1TKG - chain A; structure by X-ray diffraction, 1.50 A resolution.

[Chain A]
Name: Threonyl-tRNA synthetase
Source organism: Escherichia coli
Notes: EC 6.1.1.3; fragment: Domains N1 and N2 (residues 1-224)
UniProtKB: P0A8M3 (SYT_ECOLI); residue numbers follow UniProt; this construct covers 1-224
Sequence (224 residues; each row starts with the number of its first residue):
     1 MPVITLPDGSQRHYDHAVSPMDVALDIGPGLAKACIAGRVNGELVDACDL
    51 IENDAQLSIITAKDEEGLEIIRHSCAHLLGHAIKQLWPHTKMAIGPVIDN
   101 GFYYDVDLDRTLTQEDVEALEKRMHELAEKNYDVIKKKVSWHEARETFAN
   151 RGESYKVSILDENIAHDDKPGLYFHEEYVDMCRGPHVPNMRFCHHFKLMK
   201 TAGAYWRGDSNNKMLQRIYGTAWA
Ligand contacts: 5'-O-(N-(L-seryl)-sulfamoyl)adenosine (SSA): His73, Ala76, His77, Ala93, Ile94, Gly95, Pro96, Tyr104, Lys156, Ile159, Asn163, Ile164, Lys169, Pro170, Gly171, Asp180, Met181, Cys182, Arg183, His186
Swiss-Prot annotation at these positions:
  - region: Lys200 to Tyr219 (tRNA acceptor stem binding)
  - mutagenesis: His73 to His77 (No longer edits mischarged L-seryl-tRNA(Thr), mischarges tRNA(Thr) with L-serine, correct acylation is unaffected), Lys156 (K156A: Mischarges tRNA(Thr) with L-serine), Asp180 (D180A: No longer edits mischarged L-seryl-tRNA(Thr), mischarges tRNA(Thr) with L-serine, correct acylation is unaffected), Cys182 (C182A: Very high mischarging of tRNA(Thr) with L-serine), His186 (H186A: Mischarges tRNA(Thr) with L-serine)

[Overview]
Ligands of chain A: 5'-O-(N-(L-seryl)-sulfamoyl)adenosine. Curated annotation (UniProt) lists 9 mutagenesis
sites.
Chain A is Threonyl-tRNA synthetase (Escherichia coli); the structure, Crystal structure of the editing domain
of threonyl-tRNA synthetase complexed with an analog of seryladenylate, was determined by X-ray diffraction
together with 1TJE, 1TKE and 1TKY from the same study.
